PDB entry 7JZX | electron microscopy, 3.40 A resolution | chains B and A of the 11 polymer chains in the assembly

[Chain B]
Molecule: Type I-F CRISPR-associated protein Csy2
From: Pseudomonas aeruginosa
UniProt: B3G161 (B3G161_PSEAI); residue numbers follow UniProt; this construct covers 1-327
Amino-acid sequence (327 residues; numbered 1 to 327; the number before each row is that of its first residue):
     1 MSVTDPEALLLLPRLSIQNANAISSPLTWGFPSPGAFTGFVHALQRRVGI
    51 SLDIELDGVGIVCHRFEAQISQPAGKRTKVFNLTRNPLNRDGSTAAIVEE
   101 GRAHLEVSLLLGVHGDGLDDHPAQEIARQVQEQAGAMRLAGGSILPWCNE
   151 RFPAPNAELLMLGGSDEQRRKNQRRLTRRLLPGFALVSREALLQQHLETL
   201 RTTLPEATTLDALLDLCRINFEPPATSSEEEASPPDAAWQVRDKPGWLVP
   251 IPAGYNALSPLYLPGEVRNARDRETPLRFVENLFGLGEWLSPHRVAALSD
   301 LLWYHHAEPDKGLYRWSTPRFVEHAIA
Unresolved in the structure: 1-2, 225-238, 323-327

[Chain A]
Molecule: CRISPR-associated protein Csy1
From: Pseudomonas aeruginosa
UniProt: Q02ML9 (CSY1_PSEAB); residue numbers follow UniProt; this construct covers 1-434
Amino-acid sequence (434 residues; each row starts with the number of its first residue):
     1 MTSPLPTPTWQELRQFIESFIQERLQGKLDKLQPDEDDKRQTLLATHRRE
    51 AWLADAARRVGQLQLVTHTLKPIHPDARGSNLHSLPQAPGQPGLAGSHEL
   101 GDRLVSDVVGNAAALDVFKFLSLQYQGKNLLNWLTEDSAEALQALSDNAE
   151 QAREWRQAFIGITTVKGAPASHSLAKQLYFPLPGSGYHLLAPLFPTSLVH
   201 HVHALLREARFGDAAKAAREARSRQESWPHGFSEYPNLAIQKFGGTKPQN
   251 ISQLNNERRGENWLLPSLPPNWQRQNVNAPMRHSSVFEHDFGRTPEVSRL
   301 TRTLQRFLAKTVHNNLAIRQRRAQLVAQICDEALQYAARLRELEPGWSAT
   351 PGCQLHDAEQLWLDPLRAQTDETFLQRRLRGDWPAEVGNRFANWLNRAVS
   401 SDSQILGSPEAAQWSQELSKELTMFKEILEDERD
Unresolved in the structure: 1-7

[How chain B and chain A interact]
Pairs across the interface (195):
  I23(B) - L264(A)  hydrophobic
  S25(B) - L264(A)
  P26(B) - F194(A)  hydrophobic
  P26(B) - P195(A)
  P26(B) - N262(A)  hydrogen bond (backbone-side chain)
  P26(B) - L264(A)
  L27(B) - V199(A)  hydrophobic
  L27(B) - V202(A)  hydrophobic
  L27(B) - L264(A)
  L27(B) - L265(A)  hydrogen bond (backbone-backbone)
  T28(B) - L264(A)
  T28(B) - L265(A)
  W29(B) - N237(A)  hydrogen bond (side chain-backbone)
  W29(B) - A239(A)
  W29(B) - L264(A)
  W29(B) - L265(A)  hydrogen bond (backbone-backbone)
  W29(B) - P266(A)
  W29(B) - S267(A)  hydrogen bond (backbone-backbone)
  W29(B) - L268(A)  hydrophobic
  G30(B) - S267(A)
  G30(B) - L268(A)
  F31(B) - S267(A)  hydrogen bond (backbone-backbone)
  H42(B) - P181(A)
  H42(B) - Y187(A)  hydrogen bond
  R46(B) - Y187(A)  hydrogen bond
  C63(B) - P269(A)  hydrophobic
  C63(B) - N271(A)  hydrogen bond (backbone-side chain)
  H64(B) - N271(A)  hydrogen bond (backbone-side chain)
  F66(B) - L268(A)  hydrophobic
  F66(B) - P269(A)  hydrophobic
  F66(B) - N271(A)
  F66(B) - W272(A)
  R77(B) - E234(A)
  T78(B) - L238(A)
  T78(B) - I240(A)
  K79(B) - N237(A)
  K79(B) - L238(A)  hydrogen bond (backbone-backbone)
  K79(B) - A239(A)
  K79(B) - I240(A)  hydrogen bond (backbone-backbone)
  V80(B) - I240(A)
  F81(B) - A239(A)  hydrophobic
  F81(B) - I240(A)
  I97(B) - F243(A)
  I97(B) - G245(A)
  V98(B) - H74(A)
  E99(B) - Q241(A)  hydrogen bond (backbone-side chain)
  E99(B) - K242(A)  hydrogen bond (side chain-backbone)
  R174(B) - E427(A)  salt bridge
  R174(B) - I428(A)
  R174(B) - D431(A)  salt bridge
  R175(B) - D434(A)
  R178(B) - D431(A)  hydrogen bond (side chain-backbone)
  R178(B) - D434(A)  hydrogen bond (side chain-backbone)
  L181(B) - Q335(A)
  L181(B) - A338(A)  hydrophobic
  P182(B) - N271(A)  hydrogen bond (backbone-side chain)
  G183(B) - Q335(A)  hydrogen bond (backbone-side chain)
  F184(B) - P270(A)
  F184(B) - N271(A)
  F184(B) - Q335(A)
  E190(B) - P92(A)
  E190(B) - G93(A)
  L193(B) - G93(A)
  Q194(B) - P92(A)
  Q194(B) - G93(A)  hydrogen bond (side chain-backbone)
  E206(B) - R103(A)  salt bridge
  T208(B) - E99(A)
  T209(B) - G93(A)  hydrogen bond (side chain-backbone)
  T209(B) - A95(A)
  L210(B) - E99(A)
  L210(B) - L198(A)  hydrophobic
  L210(B) - V202(A)  hydrophobic
  D211(B) - L205(A)
  L214(B) - L205(A)  hydrophobic
  L214(B) - Y235(A)  hydrophobic
  L214(B) - L265(A)  hydrophobic
  R218(B) - S233(A)
  R218(B) - Y235(A)
  I219(B) - E234(A)
  I219(B) - P236(A)
  N220(B) - F232(A)
  N220(B) - S233(A)
  F221(B) - R222(A)
  F221(B) - G231(A)
  F221(B) - F232(A)  hydrogen bond (backbone-backbone)
  F221(B) - E234(A)
  P223(B) - W228(A)
  P223(B) - H230(A)
  P223(B) - G231(A)
  P224(B) - S227(A)  hydrogen bond (backbone-side chain)
  W239(B) - A218(A)
  W239(B) - A221(A)
  W239(B) - R222(A)
  W239(B) - E226(A)  hydrogen bond (side chain-backbone)
  W239(B) - F232(A)  hydrophobic
  D243(B) - T303(A)
  D243(B) - R321(A)
  K244(B) - R321(A)
  P245(B) - R321(A)
  G246(B) - Q328(A)
  W247(B) - L268(A)  hydrogen bond (side chain-backbone)
  W247(B) - P270(A)  hydrophobic
  V249(B) - S267(A)
  V249(B) - L268(A)
  P250(B) - P266(A)
  P250(B) - S267(A)  hydrogen bond (backbone-side chain)
  I251(B) - S267(A)
  A253(B) - L94(A)
  Y255(B) - L178(A)
  Y255(B) - L190(A)  hydrophobic
  N256(B) - P86(A)
  N256(B) - Q87(A)  hydrogen bond (side chain-backbone)
  N256(B) - P89(A)
  N256(B) - H98(A)
  A257(B) - P86(A)
  L258(B) - H68(A)
  L258(B) - L82(A)  hydrophobic
  L258(B) - S84(A)  hydrogen bond (backbone-side chain)
  L258(B) - P86(A)
  L261(B) - H188(A)
  Y262(B) - P169(A)
  V267(B) - P169(A)
  V267(B) - A170(A)
  R268(B) - P169(A)  hydrogen bond (backbone-backbone)
  R268(B) - A170(A)
  R268(B) - S171(A)  hydrogen bond (backbone-backbone)
  N269(B) - S171(A)
  N269(B) - Q177(A)  hydrogen bond (backbone-side chain)
  A270(B) - Q177(A)
  A270(B) - L189(A)  hydrophobic
  R271(B) - Q177(A)  hydrogen bond (side chain-backbone)
  R271(B) - Y179(A)
  R271(B) - L189(A)
  D272(B) - Y179(A)  hydrogen bond
  D272(B) - L189(A)
  T275(B) - Y179(A)
  T275(B) - Y187(A)
  T275(B) - H188(A)
  T275(B) - L189(A)
  P276(B) - Y187(A)
  P276(B) - H188(A)
  P276(B) - L189(A)  hydrogen bond (backbone-backbone)
  L277(B) - Q177(A)
  L277(B) - L189(A)  hydrophobic
  R278(B) - L190(A)
  R278(B) - A191(A)  hydrogen bond (backbone-backbone)
  F279(B) - S80(A)
  F279(B) - L82(A)  hydrophobic
  F279(B) - P169(A)  hydrophobic
  F279(B) - A170(A)
  F279(B) - S171(A)
  F279(B) - A191(A)
  F279(B) - L193(A)  hydrophobic
  V280(B) - L190(A)  hydrophobic
  V280(B) - A191(A)  hydrogen bond (backbone-backbone)
  V280(B) - P192(A)
  V280(B) - L193(A)  hydrogen bond (backbone-backbone)
  E281(B) - H68(A)
  E281(B) - P86(A)
  E281(B) - G96(A)
  E281(B) - S97(A)
  E281(B) - P195(A)
  L283(B) - L94(A)  hydrophobic
  L283(B) - A95(A)  hydrophobic
  L283(B) - G96(A)
  F284(B) - A95(A)
  F284(B) - L198(A)  hydrophobic
  G285(B) - L94(A)
  W289(B) - L268(A)
  W289(B) - P269(A)
  W289(B) - P270(A)
  S291(B) - D331(A)  hydrogen bond
  S291(B) - Q335(A)  hydrogen bond
  H293(B) - D331(A)  salt bridge
  H293(B) - L334(A)
  R294(B) - A327(A)
  R294(B) - D331(A)  salt bridge
  H305(B) - F180(A)
  H305(B) - P181(A)
  A307(B) - L182(A)  hydrophobic
  A307(B) - P183(A)
  P309(B) - L182(A)  hydrophobic
  P309(B) - H188(A)
  K311(B) - A88(A)  hydrogen bond (side chain-backbone)
  K311(B) - P89(A)
  K311(B) - G90(A)
  L313(B) - P89(A)  hydrophobic
  L313(B) - Q91(A)
  Y314(B) - F180(A)
  Y314(B) - H188(A)  hydrogen bond
  Y314(B) - L190(A)  hydrophobic
  R315(B) - Q91(A)
  R315(B) - L94(A)
  R315(B) - F180(A)
  W316(B) - F180(A)  hydrophobic
Interface residues without a listed pair, chain B (95 interface residues in all): R65, I70, K171, C217, S259, E266, N282, H306
Interface residues without a listed pair, chain A (95 interface residues in all): P72, H172, H201, L206, R210, P229, E332, R339, E432

[Summary]
Chain B and chain A each contribute 95 residues to their interface, with 40 hydrogen bonds and 5 salt bridges.
Polar contacts include R174(B)-E427(A), R174(B)-D431(A) and E206(B)-R103(A).
Here chain B is Type I-F CRISPR-associated protein Csy2 and chain A is CRISPR-associated protein Csy1, both
from Pseudomonas aeruginosa. Entry 7JZX (Cryo-EM structure of CRISPR-Cas surveillance complex with AcrIF7) was
determined by electron microscopy, deposited together with 7JZW and 7JZZ.
